Entry 6Z9T (electron microscopy, 4.10 A resolution (low resolution: residue-level contacts below are approximate; hydrogen-bond / salt-bridge calls are withheld)); this record covers chains Y and L of the 15 polymer chains in the assembly.

Chain Y:
Protein: DNA-directed RNA polymerase subunit beta'
Organism: Escherichia coli
Notes: EC 2.7.7.6
UniProtKB: C3SIA2 (C3SIA2_ECOLX); numbering as in UniProt (aligned over 1-1407)
Sequence (1416 residues; each row starts with the number of its first residue):
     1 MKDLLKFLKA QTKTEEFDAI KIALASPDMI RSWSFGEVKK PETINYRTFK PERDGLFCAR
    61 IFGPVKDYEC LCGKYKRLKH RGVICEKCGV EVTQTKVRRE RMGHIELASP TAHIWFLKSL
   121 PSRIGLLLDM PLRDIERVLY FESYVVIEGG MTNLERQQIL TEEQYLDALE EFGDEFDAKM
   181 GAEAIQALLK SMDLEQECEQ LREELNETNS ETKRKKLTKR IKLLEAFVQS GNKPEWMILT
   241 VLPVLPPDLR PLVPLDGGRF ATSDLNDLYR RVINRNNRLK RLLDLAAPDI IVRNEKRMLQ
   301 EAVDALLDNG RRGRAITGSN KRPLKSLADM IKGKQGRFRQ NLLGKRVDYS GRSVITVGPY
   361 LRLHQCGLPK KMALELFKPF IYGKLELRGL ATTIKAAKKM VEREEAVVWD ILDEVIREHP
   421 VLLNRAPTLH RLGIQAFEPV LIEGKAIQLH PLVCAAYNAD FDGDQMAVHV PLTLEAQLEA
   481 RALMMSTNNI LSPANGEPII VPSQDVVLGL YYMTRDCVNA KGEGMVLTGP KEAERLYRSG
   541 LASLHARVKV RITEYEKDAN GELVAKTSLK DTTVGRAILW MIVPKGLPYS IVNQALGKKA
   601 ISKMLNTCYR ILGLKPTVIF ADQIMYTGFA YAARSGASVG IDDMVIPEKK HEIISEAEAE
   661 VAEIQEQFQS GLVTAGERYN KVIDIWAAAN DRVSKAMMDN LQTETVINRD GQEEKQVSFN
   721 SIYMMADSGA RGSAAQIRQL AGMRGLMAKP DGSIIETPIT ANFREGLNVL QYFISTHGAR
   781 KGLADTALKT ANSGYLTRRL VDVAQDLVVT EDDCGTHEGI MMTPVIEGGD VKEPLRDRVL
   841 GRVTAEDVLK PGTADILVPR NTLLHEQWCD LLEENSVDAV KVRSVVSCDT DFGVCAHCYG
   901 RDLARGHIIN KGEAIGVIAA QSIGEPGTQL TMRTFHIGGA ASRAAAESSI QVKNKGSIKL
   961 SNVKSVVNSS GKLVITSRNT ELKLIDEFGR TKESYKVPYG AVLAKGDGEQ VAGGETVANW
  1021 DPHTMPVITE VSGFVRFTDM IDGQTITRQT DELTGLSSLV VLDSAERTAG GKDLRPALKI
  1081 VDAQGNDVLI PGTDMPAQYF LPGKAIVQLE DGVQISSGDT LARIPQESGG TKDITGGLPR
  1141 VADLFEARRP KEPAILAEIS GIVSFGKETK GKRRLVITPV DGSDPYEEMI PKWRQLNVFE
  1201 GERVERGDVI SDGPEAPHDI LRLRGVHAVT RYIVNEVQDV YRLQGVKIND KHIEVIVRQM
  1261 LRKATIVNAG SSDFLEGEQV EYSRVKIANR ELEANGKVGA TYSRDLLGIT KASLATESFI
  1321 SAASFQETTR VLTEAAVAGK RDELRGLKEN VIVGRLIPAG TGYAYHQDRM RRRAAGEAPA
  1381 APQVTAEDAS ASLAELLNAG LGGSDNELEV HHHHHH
Disordered / not traced: 1-15, 250-264, 1374-1416
Differences from the reference sequence: expression tag (1408-1416)
Metal / ion sites: Zn2+ site 1: Cys70, Cys72, Cys85, Cys88; Mg2+: Asp460, Asp462, Asp464; Zn2+ site 2: Cys814, Cys888, Cys895, Cys898
Reported in the primary citation:
  - conformationally variable residues (domain motion): Glu162
  - mutagenesis - C72H, C85H, E86K: decreased growth in response to rhoY80C

Chain L:
Molecule: template strand
Sequence (53 nucleotides; each row starts with the number of its first residue; note: 12 numbers in that range are skipped by the numbering (no residue carries them; nothing is unmodelled there); numbers below 1 keep their minus sign (DG-14 is residue -14)):
   -14 GTTATCCGCT CACAATGCCA CACGCGCTGC TCGGCCG
    35 TTATTCGCAG CCCTAT
Disordered / not traced: -14 to -11, 35, 39-50

How chain Y and chain L interact:
Contacting residue pairs - 23 pairs, chain Y then chain L:
  Asn45(Y) - DT38(L)
  Arg47(Y) - DG22(L)
  Thr48(Y) - DG22(L)
  Thr48(Y) - DT36(L)
  Thr48(Y) - DT38(L)
  Lys50(Y) - DT36(L)
  Lys50(Y) - DA37(L)
  Glu86(Y) - DA37(L)
  Lys87(Y) - DA37(L)
  Lys118(Y) - DA-1(L)
  Glu211(Y) - DC-8(L)
  Lys332(Y) - DT1(L)
  Lys332(Y) - DG2(L)
  Lys334(Y) - DC3(L)
  Arg339(Y) - DG2(L)
  Tyr795(Y) - DT1(L)
  Gln1326(Y) - DT1(L)
  Glu1327(Y) - DA0(L)
  Glu1327(Y) - DT1(L)
  Thr1328(Y) - DT1(L)
  Thr1329(Y) - DA0(L)
  Arg1330(Y) - DA-1(L)
  Arg1330(Y) - DA0(L)
Interface residues without a listed pair, chain Y (21 interface residues in all): Glu42, Lys74, Gly333, Arg798

Overview:
21 residues of chain Y face 10 of chain L across their interface. The Zn2+ site 1 is built by Cys70(Y),
Cys72(Y), Cys85(Y) and Cys88(Y). Asp460(Y), Asp462(Y) and Asp464(Y) coordinate Mg2+. From the paper: C72H,
C85H and E86K of chain Y reduce growth in response to rhoY80C; conformational variability at Glu162(Y).
Chain Y is DNA-directed RNA polymerase subunit beta' (Escherichia coli) and chain L is template strand; the
structure, Transcription termination intermediate complex 5, was determined by electron microscopy together
with 6Z9P, 6Z9Q, 6Z9R, 6Z9S, 7ADB, 7ADC, 7ADD and 7ADE from the same study.
